Entry 5B13 (X-ray diffraction, 2.09 A resolution); this record covers chains C and H of the 12 polymer chains in the assembly.

[Chain C]
Name: Phycoerythrin alpha subunit
Source organism: Palmaria palmata
Reference sequence: F2ZAL8 (F2ZAL8_PALPL); numbering as in UniProt (aligned over 1-164)
Chain sequence (164 residues; numbered 1 to 164; the number before each row is that of its first residue):
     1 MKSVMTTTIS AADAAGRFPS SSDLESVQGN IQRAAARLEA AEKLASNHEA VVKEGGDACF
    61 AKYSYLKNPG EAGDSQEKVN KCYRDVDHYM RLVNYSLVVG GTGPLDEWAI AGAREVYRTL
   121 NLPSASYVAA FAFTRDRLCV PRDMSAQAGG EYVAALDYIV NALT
Covalent attachments: phycocyanobilin (CYC) linked to C82, C139
Residues lining bound ligands:
  - phycocyanobilin (CYC), molecule 1: L24, E25, Q28
  - phycocyanobilin (CYC), molecule 2: R33, Q147, E151
  - phycocyanobilin (CYC), molecule 3: K43, L44, N47, A50, V51, E54, R137, L138, R142, D143, M144, Y152
  - phycocyanobilin (CYC), molecule 4: C59, F60, L66, A72, G73, K78, K81, R84, D85, H88, Y89, L92, W108, A109, V116, Y117, L120, L122, P123, S126, Y127

[Chain H]
Name: Phycoerythrin beta subunit
Source organism: Palmaria palmata
Reference sequence: F2ZAL7 (F2ZAL7_PALPL); residues 1-177 here = UniProt positions 1-177
Chain sequence (177 residues; row label = number of the first residue in the row):
     1 MLDAFSRVVV NSDAKAAYVG GSDLQALKKF ITDGNKRLDS VSFVVSNASC IVSDAVSGMI
    61 CENPGLIAPG GNCYTNRRMA ACLRDGEIIL RYASYALLAG DPSVLEDRCL NGLKETYIAL
   121 GVPTNSSVRA VSIMKASATA FVSGTASDRK MACPDGDCSA LASELGSYCD RVAAAIS
Covalent attachments: phycocyanobilin (CYC) linked to C82, C158
Residues lining bound ligands:
  - phycocyanobilin (CYC), molecule 1: T32, N35, K36, L38, D39, S40, F43, V142, S143, G144, C153, P154, D155, G156, D157
  - phycocyanobilin (CYC), molecule 2: S57, I60, I67, Y74, T75, N76, M79
  - phycocyanobilin (CYC), molecule 3: M59, L66, N72, C73, R77, R78, A81, R84, D85, I88, Y92, R108, C109, L113, Y117, L120, V122, P123, S126, S127, A130
  - phycourobilin (PUB): C50, D54, S57, G58, C61, E62, R129, S132, I133, A136, S137, A140, F141, T145, A146, S147, D148, R149

[How chain C and chain H interact]
Residue-residue contacts (21):
  R84(C) - I67(H)
  H88(C) - Y74(H)  hydrogen bond
  R91(C) - Y74(H)  hydrogen bond
  E107(C) - R77(H)
  W108(C) - T75(H)
  W108(C) - N76(H)  hydrogen bond (backbone-backbone)
  A109(C) - N76(H)  hydrogen bond (backbone-side chain)
  A111(C) - N76(H)
  A111(C) - R77(H)  hydrogen bond (backbone-backbone)
  G112(C) - N76(H)
  G112(C) - A80(H)
  A113(C) - N76(H)
  E115(C) - A80(H)
  E115(C) - R84(H)
  V116(C) - N76(H)
  V116(C) - M79(H)  hydrophobic
  V116(C) - A80(H)
  Y117(C) - N76(H)  hydrogen bond
  T119(C) - S53(H)
  T119(C) - L83(H)
  L120(C) - S57(H)
Also at the interface, not in a pair above, chain C (16 interface residues in all): K81, Y89
Also at the interface, not in a pair above, chain H (12 interface residues in all): I60

[Overview]
16 residues of chain C face 12 of chain H across their interface, with 6 hydrogen bonds. Polar contacts
include H88(C)-Y74(H), R91(C)-Y74(H) and A109(C)-N76(H). Chain C binds phycocyanobilin. Bound to chain H:
phycocyanobilin and phycourobilin. Phycocyanobilin is covalently linked to C82(C) and C139(C).
Here chain C is Phycoerythrin alpha subunit and chain H is Phycoerythrin beta subunit, both from Palmaria
palmata. Entry 5B13 (Crystal structure of phycoerythrin) was determined by X-ray diffraction.
